Entry 7ZC6 (electron microscopy, 4.27 A resolution (low resolution: residue-level contacts below are approximate; hydrogen-bond / salt-bridge calls are withheld)); this record covers chains A and G of the 6 polymer chains in the assembly.

Chain A:
Molecule: RnfA
Source organism: Clostridium tetanomorphum
Sequence (191 residues; row label = number of the first residue in the row):
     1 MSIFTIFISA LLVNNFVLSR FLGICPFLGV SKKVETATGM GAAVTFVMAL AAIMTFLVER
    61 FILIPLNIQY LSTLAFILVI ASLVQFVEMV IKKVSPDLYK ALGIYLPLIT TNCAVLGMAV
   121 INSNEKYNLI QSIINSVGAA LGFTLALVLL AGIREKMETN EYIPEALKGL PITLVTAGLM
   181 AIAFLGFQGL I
Bound ions: Fe ion: Cys25, Cys113 (shared with 2 residues of chain E)
Reported in the primary citation:
  - Fe ion coordination: Cys25, Cys113

Chain G:
Molecule: RnfG
Source organism: Clostridium tetanomorphum
Sequence (189 residues; numbered 1 to 189; the number before each row is that of its first residue):
     1 MKKVSSFKLG MVLLLIAAVC GLILGGVNQV TAEPIAIQNK KTLDEANKAI LPEASEFAEK
    61 TDIKGEGIVL GVTEGKSGSD LKGYTIKVAP KGYAGAIEMM VGVSTEGKVT GIKILNHAET
   121 PGLGANATDP KFSGQYANKP AKELKVVKGA ASGEDEIVAI TGATITSKAV TLGVNEAIKF
   181 YDTKLKGGK
Disordered / not traced: 1, 189
Covalent attachments: flavin mononucleotide (FMN) linked to Thr164
Residues lining bound ligands: FMN (flavin mononucleotide): Tyr93, Thr120, Leu123, Gly162, Ala163, Ile165, Thr166
Reported in the primary citation:
  - binding site for flavin mononucleotide: Thr164

Interface between chain A and chain G:
Residue-residue contacts (4):
  Tyr70(A) with Leu24(G); Gly25(G); Asn28(G)
  Leu74(A) with Leu24(G)
Also at the interface, not in a pair above, chain A (4 interface residues in all): Leu78, Gln188
Also at the interface, not in a pair above, chain G (6 interface residues in all): Ala17, Cys20, Leu123

Summary:
Chain A and chain G form an interface of 4 and 6 residues respectively. Flavin mononucleotide is covalently
linked to Thr164(G). Cys25(A) and Cys113(A) coordinate a Fe ion ion. From the paper: a binding site for flavin
mononucleotide at Thr164(G); Fe ion coordination by Cys25(A) and Cys113(A).
Here chain A is RnfA and chain G is RnfG, both from Clostridium tetanomorphum. Entry 7ZC6 (Na+ - translocating
ferredoxin: NAD+ reductase (Rnf) of C. tetanomorphum) was determined by electron microscopy.
